Entry 5YAQ (X-ray diffraction, 1.99 A resolution); this record covers chains A and B of the 4 polymer chains in the assembly.

[Chain A (and B)]
Protein: Scyllo-inositol dehydrogenase with L-glucose dehydrogenase activity
Source organism: Paracoccus laeviglucosivorans Nakamura 2015
Notes: chain B of this document is another copy of the same molecule, construct and numbering; everything in this record applies to it too
UniProt: K7ZP76 (K7ZP76_9RHOB); numbering as in UniProt (aligned over 1-372)
Chain sequence (380 residues; each row starts with the number of its first residue):
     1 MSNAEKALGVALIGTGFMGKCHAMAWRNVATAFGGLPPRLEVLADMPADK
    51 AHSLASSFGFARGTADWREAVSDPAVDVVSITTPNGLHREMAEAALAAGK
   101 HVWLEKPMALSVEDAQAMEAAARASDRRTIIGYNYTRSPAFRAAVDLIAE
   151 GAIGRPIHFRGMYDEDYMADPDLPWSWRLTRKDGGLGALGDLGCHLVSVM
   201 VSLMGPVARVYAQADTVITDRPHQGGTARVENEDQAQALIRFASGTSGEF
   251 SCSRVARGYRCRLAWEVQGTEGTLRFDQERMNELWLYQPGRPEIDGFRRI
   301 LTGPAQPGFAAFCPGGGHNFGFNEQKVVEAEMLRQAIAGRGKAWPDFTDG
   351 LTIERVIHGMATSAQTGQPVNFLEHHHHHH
Not modelled in the structure: 1-6, 373-380
Construct notes: engineered mutation Ser72 (Asn in K7ZP76); expression tag (373-380)
Ligand contacts: NAD (nicotinamide-adenine-dinucleotide): Ile13, Gly14, Thr15, Gly16, Phe17, Met18, Ala44, Asp45, Met46, Lys50, Trp67, Thr82, Thr83, Pro84, Asn85, Leu87, His88, Met91, Glu105, Lys106, Pro107, Gly132, Asn134, Tyr135, Arg178, Asp191, His195, Phe322, Lys326
Reported in the primary citation:
  - binding site for Inosose: Lys106, Tyr135, Tyr163, Glu165, Arg178, Asp191, His195, His318
  - binding site for NAD: Arg178
  - mutagenesis - R178A (10-fold), H318A: decreased catalytic activity on scyllo-inositol
  - mutagenesis - K106A, D191A, H195A: abolished catalytic activity
  - mutagenesis - R178A (approximately 5-fold): increased catalytic activity on L-glucose
  - mutagenesis - H318A: abolished catalytic activity on L-glucose

[Chain A / chain B interface]
Residue-residue contacts (79; chain A residue first):
  Phe17(A) - Cys313(B)  hydrophobic
  Phe17(A) - Pro314(B)  hydrophobic
  Phe17(A) - His318(B)
  Lys20(A) - Thr31(B)
  Lys20(A) - Ala32(B)  hydrogen bond (side chain-backbone)
  Lys20(A) - Ala311(B)  hydrogen bond (side chain-backbone)
  Met24(A) - Asn28(B)
  Met24(A) - Thr31(B)
  Met24(A) - Phe312(B)
  Arg27(A) - Arg27(B)  hydrogen bond (backbone-side chain)
  Arg27(A) - Asn28(B)
  Arg27(A) - Pro37(B)
  Asn28(A) - Met24(B)
  Asn28(A) - Arg27(B)
  Asn28(A) - Asn28(B)
  Ala30(A) - Ser57(B)
  Thr31(A) - Lys20(B)  hydrogen bond (backbone-side chain)
  Thr31(A) - Met24(B)
  Thr31(A) - Arg27(B)
  Thr31(A) - Ser57(B)  hydrogen bond (backbone-backbone)
  Thr31(A) - Phe58(B)
  Ala32(A) - Lys20(B)  hydrogen bond (backbone-side chain)
  Gly34(A) - Ser57(B)
  Gly35(A) - Ser57(B)
  Leu36(A) - Ser56(B)
  Pro37(A) - Arg27(B)
  Pro37(A) - Ser56(B)
  Pro37(A) - Ser57(B)
  Ser56(A) - Leu36(B)
  Ser56(A) - Pro37(B)
  Ser57(A) - Ala30(B)
  Ser57(A) - Thr31(B)  hydrogen bond (backbone-backbone)
  Ser57(A) - Gly34(B)
  Ser57(A) - Gly35(B)
  Ser57(A) - Pro37(B)
  Phe58(A) - Thr31(B)
  Tyr135(A) - His318(B)  hydrogen bond
  Arg260(A) - Gly316(B)
  Arg260(A) - Gly317(B)
  Cys261(A) - Gly317(B)
  Cys261(A) - His318(B)
  Gln278(A) - Asn319(B)
  Glu279(A) - Arg299(B)  salt bridge
  Glu279(A) - Leu301(B)
  Glu279(A) - Asn319(B)  hydrogen bond (backbone-side chain)
  Arg280(A) - Arg280(B)
  Arg280(A) - Glu283(B)  salt bridge
  Arg280(A) - Trp285(B)
  Arg280(A) - Asn319(B)
  Met281(A) - Asn319(B)
  Glu283(A) - Arg280(B)  salt bridge
  Arg299(A) - Glu279(B)  salt bridge
  Leu301(A) - Arg260(B)
  Leu301(A) - Glu279(B)
  Ala311(A) - Lys20(B)  hydrogen bond (backbone-side chain)
  Phe312(A) - Met24(B)
  Phe312(A) - Asn323(B)  hydrogen bond (backbone-side chain)
  Cys313(A) - Phe17(B)  hydrophobic
  Pro314(A) - Phe17(B)  hydrophobic
  Gly316(A) - Arg260(B)
  Gly317(A) - Arg260(B)
  Gly317(A) - Cys261(B)
  His318(A) - Phe17(B)
  His318(A) - Tyr135(B)  hydrogen bond
  His318(A) - Cys261(B)
  His318(A) - Phe322(B)
  Asn319(A) - Gln278(B)
  Asn319(A) - Glu279(B)  hydrogen bond (side chain-backbone)
  Asn319(A) - Arg280(B)
  Asn319(A) - Met281(B)  hydrogen bond (side chain-backbone)
  Asn319(A) - Gly321(B)
  Asn319(A) - Phe322(B)  hydrogen bond (backbone-backbone)
  Gly321(A) - Asn319(B)
  Gly321(A) - Gly321(B)
  Phe322(A) - His318(B)
  Phe322(A) - Asn319(B)  hydrogen bond (backbone-backbone)
  Asn323(A) - Phe312(B)  hydrogen bond (side chain-backbone)
  Asn323(A) - Glu324(B)  hydrogen bond
  Glu324(A) - Asn323(B)  hydrogen bond
Interface residues without a listed pair, chain A (42 interface residues in all): Ala23, Gly59, Glu165, Trp285, Phe320
Interface residues without a listed pair, chain B (43 interface residues in all): Ala23, Gly59, Glu165, Gly315, Phe320

[Overview]
Chain A and chain B form an interface of 42 and 43 residues respectively, with 19 hydrogen bonds and 4 salt
bridges. Among the polar pairs are Glu279(A)-Arg299(B), Arg280(A)-Glu283(B) and Lys20(A)-Ala32(B). The paper
reports a binding site for Inosose at Lys106(A), Tyr135(A) and Tyr163(A) among others; K106A, D191A and H195A
of chain A abolish catalytic activity; 5 substitutions were tested in all.
Both chains are Scyllo-inositol dehydrogenase with L-glucose dehydrogenase activity (Paracoccus
laeviglucosivorans Nakamura 2015). Entry 5YAQ (Crystal structure of scyllo-inositol dehydrogenase with
L-glucose dehydrogenase activity complexed with scyllo-inosose) was determined by X-ray diffraction together
with 5YA8, 5YAB and 5YAP from the same study.
